Entry 8BRR (X-ray diffraction, 1.95 A resolution); this record covers chains A and B.

Chain A:
Name: Penicillin G acylase
Source organism: Bacillus sp. FJAT-27231
Reference sequence: A0A0K9H482 (A0A0K9H482_9BACI); residues 1-212 here correspond to UniProt positions 25-236 (UniProt number = residue number + 24)
Sequence (212 residues; numbered 1 to 212; the number before each row is that of its first residue):
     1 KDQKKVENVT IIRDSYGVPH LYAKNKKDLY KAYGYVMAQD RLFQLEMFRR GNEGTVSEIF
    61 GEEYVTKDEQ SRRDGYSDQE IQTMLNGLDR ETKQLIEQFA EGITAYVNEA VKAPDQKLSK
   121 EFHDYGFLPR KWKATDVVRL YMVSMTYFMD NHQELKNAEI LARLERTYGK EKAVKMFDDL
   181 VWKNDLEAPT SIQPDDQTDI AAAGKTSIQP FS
Not modelled in the structure: 1, 198-212
Construct notes: engineered mutation Ala201 (Lys225 in A0A0K9H482), Ala202 (Lys226 in A0A0K9H482), Ala203 (Glu227 in A0A0K9H482)
Metal / ion sites: Ca2+: Glu154 (shared with Asn73(B), Thr75(B), Asp76(B), Glu256(B) of chain B)

Chain B:
Name: Penicillin G acylase
Source organism: Bacillus sp. FJAT-27231
Reference sequence: A0A0K9H482 (A0A0K9H482_9BACI); residues 1-538 here correspond to UniProt positions 268-805 (UniProt number = residue number + 267)
Sequence (538 residues; numbered 1 to 538; the number before each row is that of its first residue):
     1 SNAMIIGAKK SKSGNALLFS GPQVGFVAPG FLYEVGLHSP GFDMEGSGFI GYPFIMFGAN
    61 QHLALTATAG YGNVTDIFEE KLNPANSTQY FYKGKWRNME KRTETFIVRG EDGKSKKIEE
   121 TFFHTVHGPV ISLDAAANVA YSKSWSFRGT EAKSIQAYMK ANWAKNVKEF QQAASEFTMS
   181 LNWYYADKKG NIAYYHVGKY PIRSNQIDDR FPTPGTGEYE WKGFQSFAKN PQAINPKKGY
   241 VVNWNNKPSK YWRNGEYSIV WGKDNRVQQF INGIEARGKV DLKDLNEINY TASFAQLRTH
   301 YFKPLLIKTL EKYQSENKEY AYLVEQLRKW NNLKEDKNHD GYYDAGVAAF FDEWWNNTHD
   361 KLFNDSLGIV SDLTREITDH RMGATLAYKV LSGEPTNYQW KSAAAAEVII LESTDEALAK
   421 LHKEKGEEAD KWRAPIKTMT FGAKSLIAIP HGYGSKTEII EMNRGSENHY IEMTPKQPEG
   481 FNVTPPGQIG FIHKDGTLSE HYEDQLSLYA NWKFKPFLFD KKDVKRASVS VSEFNARK
Not modelled in the structure: 528-538
Construct notes: engineered mutation Ala135 (Lys402 in A0A0K9H482), Ala136 (Glu403 in A0A0K9H482), Ala137 (Lys404 in A0A0K9H482), Ala403 (Lys670 in A0A0K9H482), Ala404 (Glu671 in A0A0K9H482), Ala405 (Glu672 in A0A0K9H482), Val408 (Lys675 in A0A0K9H482)
Metal / ion sites: Ca2+ site 1: Asn73, Thr75, Asp76, Glu256 (shared with Glu154(A) of chain A); Ca2+ site 2: Asp336, Asn338, Asp340, Tyr342, Asp344

How chain A and chain B interact:
Pairs across the interface - 297 pairs, chain A then chain B:
  Gln3(A) - Lys525(B)  hydrogen bond
  Ile12(A) - Val524(B)  hydrophobic
  Ile12(A) - Lys525(B)
  Asp14(A) - Leu518(B)
  Asp14(A) - Ala527(B)
  Ser15(A) - His501(B)
  Ser15(A) - Ala527(B)
  Tyr16(A) - Gln488(B)
  Tyr16(A) - His501(B)  hydrogen bond (backbone-side chain)
  Tyr16(A) - Asp504(B)
  Tyr16(A) - Gln505(B)
  Tyr16(A) - Leu508(B)
  Tyr16(A) - Lys515(B)
  Gly17(A) - Gln488(B)
  Gly17(A) - His501(B)
  Val18(A) - Glu34(B)
  Val18(A) - Gln488(B)
  Val18(A) - Lys515(B)
  Pro19(A) - Tyr33(B)
  Pro19(A) - Glu34(B)
  Pro19(A) - Val35(B)
  Pro19(A) - Gly36(B)  hydrogen bond (backbone-backbone)
  Pro19(A) - Gln488(B)
  His20(A) - Gly36(B)
  His20(A) - Glu45(B)  salt bridge
  His20(A) - Leu518(B)
  His20(A) - Val524(B)
  Leu21(A) - Gly36(B)  hydrogen bond (backbone-backbone)
  Leu21(A) - Leu37(B)
  Leu21(A) - His38(B)  hydrogen bond (backbone-backbone)
  Tyr22(A) - His38(B)
  Tyr22(A) - Lys521(B)
  Tyr22(A) - Val524(B)
  Ala23(A) - His38(B)  hydrogen bond (backbone-backbone)
  Ala23(A) - Ser39(B)
  Ala23(A) - Pro40(B)
  Lys24(A) - Pro40(B)
  Asn25(A) - Pro40(B)
  Lys26(A) - Ser39(B)
  Lys26(A) - Trp163(B)
  Leu29(A) - His38(B)
  Leu29(A) - Ser39(B)
  Leu29(A) - Phe42(B)  hydrophobic
  Tyr30(A) - Phe42(B)
  Tyr30(A) - Pro53(B)
  Tyr30(A) - Met159(B)  hydrophobic
  Tyr30(A) - Trp163(B)  hydrogen bond
  Tyr33(A) - Val35(B)  hydrophobic
  Tyr33(A) - Leu37(B)  hydrophobic
  Tyr33(A) - Tyr52(B)  hydrogen bond (side chain-backbone)
  Tyr33(A) - Pro53(B)
  Tyr33(A) - Phe54(B)  hydrogen bond (side chain-backbone)
  Tyr33(A) - Ile55(B)
  Val36(A) - Tyr33(B)  hydrogen bond (backbone-side chain)
  Met37(A) - Tyr33(B)  hydrogen bond (backbone-side chain)
  Met37(A) - Ile50(B)  hydrophobic
  Met37(A) - Gly51(B)  hydrogen bond (side chain-backbone)
  Met37(A) - Tyr52(B)
  Asp40(A) - Tyr33(B)  hydrogen bond
  Asp40(A) - Gln488(B)
  Asp40(A) - Ile489(B)
  Asp40(A) - Gly490(B)  hydrogen bond (backbone-backbone)
  Asp40(A) - Phe491(B)
  Arg41(A) - Pro29(B)
  Arg41(A) - Gly30(B)  hydrogen bond (side chain-backbone)
  Arg41(A) - Leu32(B)  hydrogen bond (side chain-backbone)
  Arg41(A) - Tyr33(B)
  Arg41(A) - Ile50(B)
  Arg41(A) - Gly487(B)
  Arg41(A) - Gln488(B)  hydrogen bond (side chain-backbone)
  Arg41(A) - Gly490(B)
  Phe43(A) - His451(B)
  Phe43(A) - Gly452(B)
  Gln44(A) - Pro29(B)
  Gln44(A) - Gly30(B)  hydrogen bond (side chain-backbone)
  Gln44(A) - Ile50(B)
  Gln44(A) - His451(B)
  Leu45(A) - Ile50(B)  hydrophobic
  Leu45(A) - Gly51(B)
  Met47(A) - Ile449(B)
  Met47(A) - Pro450(B)
  Met47(A) - His451(B)
  Phe48(A) - Phe31(B)  hydrophobic
  Phe48(A) - Ile50(B)  hydrophobic
  Phe48(A) - Ser445(B)
  Phe48(A) - Ile447(B)  hydrophobic
  Phe48(A) - His451(B)
  Gly54(A) - Phe106(B)
  Val56(A) - Ile449(B)  hydrophobic
  Ser57(A) - Ile107(B)
  Ser57(A) - Val108(B)
  Ser57(A) - Arg109(B)  hydrogen bond (backbone-backbone)
  Glu58(A) - Ile107(B)  hydrogen bond (backbone-backbone)
  Glu58(A) - Arg109(B)  hydrogen bond (backbone-side chain)
  Ile59(A) - Arg109(B)  hydrogen bond (backbone-side chain)
  Phe60(A) - Pro450(B)  hydrophobic
  Gly61(A) - Val108(B)
  Gly61(A) - Arg109(B)
  Glu62(A) - Val108(B)
  Glu63(A) - Lys444(B)  salt bridge
  Tyr64(A) - Lys444(B)  hydrogen bond
  Tyr64(A) - Ala448(B)
  Tyr64(A) - Pro450(B)
  Val65(A) - Val108(B)  hydrophobic
  Lys67(A) - Ile447(B)
  Asp68(A) - Phe106(B)
  Glu69(A) - Phe106(B)
  Glu69(A) - Glu120(B)
  Glu69(A) - Phe122(B)
  Arg72(A) - Arg102(B)  hydrogen bond (backbone-side chain)
  Arg72(A) - Glu104(B)  salt bridge
  Arg72(A) - Thr105(B)  hydrogen bond (side chain-backbone)
  Arg72(A) - Phe106(B)
  Arg73(A) - Arg102(B)  hydrogen bond (backbone-side chain)
  Arg73(A) - Phe122(B)
  Arg73(A) - His124(B)  hydrogen bond (backbone-side chain)
  Arg73(A) - Pro129(B)
  Arg73(A) - Val130(B)
  Arg73(A) - Ile131(B)  hydrogen bond (side chain-backbone)
  Asp74(A) - Pro129(B)
  Asp74(A) - Lys143(B)  salt bridge
  Asp74(A) - Trp145(B)
  Asp74(A) - Arg148(B)  hydrogen bond (backbone-side chain)
  Gly75(A) - Arg148(B)  hydrogen bond (backbone-side chain)
  Tyr76(A) - Trp145(B)
  Tyr76(A) - Arg148(B)  hydrogen bond
  Tyr76(A) - Gly149(B)  hydrogen bond (side chain-backbone)
  Tyr76(A) - Glu151(B)  hydrogen bond
  Met84(A) - Gly149(B)
  Met84(A) - Glu151(B)
  Met84(A) - Ala152(B)  hydrophobic
  Gly87(A) - Lys153(B)  hydrogen bond (backbone-side chain)
  Leu88(A) - Ala152(B)
  Leu88(A) - Lys153(B)
  Leu88(A) - Gln156(B)
  Asp89(A) - Gln156(B)  hydrogen bond (backbone-side chain)
  Thr92(A) - Gln156(B)  hydrogen bond
  Leu95(A) - Trp163(B)  hydrophobic
  Phe99(A) - Gly51(B)
  Phe99(A) - Pro53(B)  hydrophobic
  Asp115(A) - Lys494(B)
  Gln116(A) - Phe491(B)
  Lys117(A) - Phe491(B)
  Leu118(A) - Phe491(B)
  Ser119(A) - Phe491(B)
  Ser119(A) - Ile492(B)
  Lys120(A) - Ile492(B)  hydrogen bond (backbone-backbone)
  Lys120(A) - His493(B)
  Lys120(A) - Lys494(B)
  Lys120(A) - Gly496(B)
  Glu121(A) - Gly452(B)
  Glu121(A) - Tyr453(B)
  His123(A) - Lys494(B)
  Asp124(A) - Tyr453(B)  hydrogen bond
  Tyr125(A) - Arg109(B)  hydrogen bond (backbone-side chain)
  Tyr125(A) - Tyr453(B)
  Val138(A) - Ile155(B)  hydrophobic
  Leu140(A) - Gly51(B)
  Leu140(A) - Tyr52(B)
  Tyr141(A) - Tyr52(B)  hydrogen bond (backbone-side chain)
  Tyr141(A) - Glu151(B)
  Tyr141(A) - Ser154(B)
  Tyr141(A) - Ile155(B)  hydrophobic
  Tyr141(A) - Phe177(B)
  Tyr141(A) - Met179(B)  hydrogen bond
  Met142(A) - Glu151(B)
  Val143(A) - Ile447(B)
  Ser144(A) - Phe31(B)
  Ser144(A) - Tyr52(B)  hydrogen bond
  Met145(A) - Tyr52(B)  hydrogen bond (backbone-side chain)
  Met145(A) - Met179(B)  hydrophobic
  Thr146(A) - Trp145(B)
  Thr146(A) - Met179(B)
  Tyr147(A) - Leu446(B)  hydrophobic
  Phe148(A) - Val24(B)  hydrophobic
  Phe148(A) - Ala69(B)  hydrophobic
  Phe148(A) - Leu446(B)  hydrophobic
  Met149(A) - Val74(B)
  Met149(A) - Thr75(B)  hydrogen bond (backbone-side chain)
  Met149(A) - Phe147(B)  hydrophobic
  Met149(A) - Met179(B)  hydrophobic
  Met149(A) - Ser180(B)  hydrogen bond (side chain-backbone)
  Met149(A) - Leu181(B)  hydrophobic
  Asp150(A) - Thr75(B)
  Asp150(A) - Lys143(B)  salt bridge
  Asp150(A) - Trp145(B)  hydrogen bond
  Asn151(A) - Thr75(B)
  Asn151(A) - Tyr257(B)
  His152(A) - Ile131(B)
  His152(A) - Lys143(B)  hydrogen bond
  Gln153(A) - Glu256(B)
  Gln153(A) - Tyr257(B)
  Glu154(A) - Thr75(B)
  Glu154(A) - Asp76(B)
  Glu154(A) - Ile77(B)  hydrogen bond (side chain-backbone)
  Glu154(A) - Arg210(B)
  Glu154(A) - Phe211(B)
  Glu154(A) - Pro212(B)
  Glu154(A) - Glu256(B)
  Leu155(A) - Ile131(B)  hydrophobic
  Leu155(A) - Tyr141(B)  hydrophobic
  Leu155(A) - Pro212(B)  hydrophobic
  Lys156(A) - Glu376(B)  salt bridge
  Asn157(A) - Arg210(B)  hydrogen bond (side chain-backbone)
  Asn157(A) - Phe211(B)
  Asn157(A) - Glu256(B)  hydrogen bond (side chain-backbone)
  Ala158(A) - Phe211(B)
  Glu159(A) - Leu373(B)
  Ile160(A) - Leu373(B)  hydrophobic
  Ile160(A) - Ile377(B)  hydrophobic
  Leu161(A) - Phe211(B)  hydrophobic
  Arg163(A) - Ile369(B)  hydrogen bond (side chain-backbone)
  Arg163(A) - Val370(B)
  Arg163(A) - Asp372(B)  salt bridge
  Arg163(A) - Leu373(B)
  Thr167(A) - Ile369(B)
  Tyr168(A) - Ser366(B)  hydrogen bond (side chain-backbone)
  Lys172(A) - Tyr398(B)  hydrogen bond
  Lys175(A) - Asn397(B)
  Met176(A) - Leu367(B)  hydrophobic
  Met176(A) - Tyr398(B)  hydrophobic
  Met176(A) - Trp400(B)  hydrophobic
  Phe177(A) - Arg210(B)
  Phe177(A) - Phe211(B)  hydrophobic
  Asp178(A) - Arg210(B)  salt bridge
  Asp178(A) - Asn397(B)
  Asp179(A) - Leu386(B)
  Asp179(A) - Thr396(B)
  Asp179(A) - Asn397(B)  hydrogen bond (side chain-backbone)
  Asp179(A) - Tyr398(B)  hydrogen bond (side chain-backbone)
  Asp179(A) - Trp400(B)  hydrogen bond
  Leu180(A) - Ile259(B)
  Leu180(A) - Leu367(B)  hydrophobic
  Leu180(A) - Ile377(B)
  Leu180(A) - Thr378(B)
  Leu180(A) - Leu386(B)  hydrophobic
  Val181(A) - Arg210(B)  hydrogen bond (backbone-side chain)
  Val181(A) - Glu256(B)
  Val181(A) - Ser258(B)
  Val181(A) - Ile259(B)  hydrophobic
  Trp182(A) - Ser258(B)  hydrogen bond (backbone-side chain)
  Trp182(A) - Trp261(B)  hydrogen bond (side chain-backbone)
  Trp182(A) - Gly262(B)
  Trp182(A) - Thr385(B)
  Lys183(A) - Asp208(B)  salt bridge
  Lys183(A) - Arg210(B)
  Lys183(A) - Arg253(B)  hydrogen bond (backbone-side chain)
  Asn184(A) - Lys247(B)  hydrogen bond
  Asn184(A) - Lys250(B)  hydrogen bond (side chain-backbone)
  Asn184(A) - Tyr251(B)
  Asp185(A) - Lys247(B)  hydrogen bond (backbone-side chain)
  Asp185(A) - Trp261(B)
  Asp185(A) - Gly262(B)
  Asp185(A) - Lys263(B)  hydrogen bond (side chain-backbone)
  Asp185(A) - Thr385(B)
  Asp185(A) - Lys389(B)  salt bridge
  Leu186(A) - Tyr251(B)  hydrophobic
  Glu187(A) - Lys263(B)  salt bridge
  Ala188(A) - Lys247(B)
  Ala188(A) - Trp261(B)
  Ala188(A) - Gly262(B)
  Ala188(A) - Lys263(B)
  Pro189(A) - Asn246(B)  hydrogen bond (backbone-side chain)
  Pro189(A) - Lys247(B)
  Pro189(A) - Gly262(B)
  Pro189(A) - Lys263(B)
  Pro189(A) - Asn265(B)
  Pro189(A) - Val267(B)  hydrophobic
  Pro189(A) - Gln268(B)
  Pro189(A) - Ile271(B)  hydrophobic
  Thr190(A) - Asn246(B)
  Thr190(A) - Lys247(B)
  Thr190(A) - Pro248(B)
  Thr190(A) - Ser249(B)
  Thr190(A) - Lys250(B)
  Ser191(A) - Lys238(B)  hydrogen bond (backbone-side chain)
  Ser191(A) - Val241(B)
  Ser191(A) - Val242(B)  hydrogen bond (side chain-backbone)
  Ser191(A) - Asn243(B)  hydrogen bond
  Ser191(A) - Asn246(B)  hydrogen bond
  Ser191(A) - Lys247(B)  hydrogen bond (backbone-backbone)
  Ser191(A) - Pro248(B)  hydrogen bond (backbone-backbone)
  Ile192(A) - Tyr194(B)  hydrophobic
  Ile192(A) - Gln232(B)
  Ile192(A) - Ala233(B)  hydrophobic
  Ile192(A) - Lys238(B)
  Ile192(A) - Pro248(B)  hydrogen bond (backbone-backbone)
  Ile192(A) - Ser249(B)
  Asp195(A) - Lys237(B)  salt bridge
  Asp196(A) - Gln232(B)
  Asp196(A) - Ala233(B)
  Asp196(A) - Pro236(B)
  Asp196(A) - Lys237(B)  hydrogen bond (side chain-backbone)
  Gln197(A) - Ala228(B)  hydrogen bond (side chain-backbone)
  Gln197(A) - Asn230(B)  hydrogen bond (side chain-backbone)
  Gln197(A) - Pro231(B)
  Gln197(A) - Gln232(B)  hydrogen bond (side chain-backbone)
Interface residues without a listed pair, chain A (120 interface residues in all): Arg13, Gly51, Leu85, Glu91, Ile96, Phe127, Val137, Leu164, Pro194
Interface residues without a listed pair, chain B (148 interface residues in all): Gln23, Phe49, Met56, Ile118, Ser132, Asp209, Thr213, Lys229, Gly255, Asp365, Thr374, Glu394

Overview:
120 residues of chain A and 148 residues of chain B are in contact; the contacts include 76 hydrogen bonds and
12 salt bridges. Polar contacts include His20(A)-Glu45(B), Glu63(A)-Lys444(B) and Arg72(A)-Glu104(B).
Glu154(A), Asn73(B), Thr75(B), Asp76(B) and Glu256(B) coordinate Ca2+ site 1.
Here chain A is Penicillin G acylase and chain B is Penicillin G acylase, both from Bacillus sp. FJAT-27231.
Entry 8BRR (Crystal structure of a variant of penicillin G acylase from Bacillaceae i. s. sp. FJAT-27231 with
...) was determined by X-ray diffraction, deposited together with 8BRQ, 8BRS and 8BRT.
